6UQ3 - chains R and B of the 13 polymer chains in the assembly; structure by X-ray diffraction, 3.47 A resolution.

[Chain R]
Molecule: 11-nt RNA strand
Sequence (11 nucleotides; each row starts with the number of its first residue):
     1 AUCGAGAGGA U
Disordered / not traced: 1
Ion coordination: Mg2+: U11 (shared with 2 residues of chain A)

[Chain B]
Name: DNA-directed RNA polymerase II subunit RPB2
From: Saccharomyces cerevisiae (strain ATCC 204508 / S288c)
Notes: EC 2.7.7.6
UniProtKB: P08518 (RPB2_YEAST); residue numbers follow UniProt; this construct covers 1-1224
Chain sequence (1224 residues; each row starts with the number of its first residue):
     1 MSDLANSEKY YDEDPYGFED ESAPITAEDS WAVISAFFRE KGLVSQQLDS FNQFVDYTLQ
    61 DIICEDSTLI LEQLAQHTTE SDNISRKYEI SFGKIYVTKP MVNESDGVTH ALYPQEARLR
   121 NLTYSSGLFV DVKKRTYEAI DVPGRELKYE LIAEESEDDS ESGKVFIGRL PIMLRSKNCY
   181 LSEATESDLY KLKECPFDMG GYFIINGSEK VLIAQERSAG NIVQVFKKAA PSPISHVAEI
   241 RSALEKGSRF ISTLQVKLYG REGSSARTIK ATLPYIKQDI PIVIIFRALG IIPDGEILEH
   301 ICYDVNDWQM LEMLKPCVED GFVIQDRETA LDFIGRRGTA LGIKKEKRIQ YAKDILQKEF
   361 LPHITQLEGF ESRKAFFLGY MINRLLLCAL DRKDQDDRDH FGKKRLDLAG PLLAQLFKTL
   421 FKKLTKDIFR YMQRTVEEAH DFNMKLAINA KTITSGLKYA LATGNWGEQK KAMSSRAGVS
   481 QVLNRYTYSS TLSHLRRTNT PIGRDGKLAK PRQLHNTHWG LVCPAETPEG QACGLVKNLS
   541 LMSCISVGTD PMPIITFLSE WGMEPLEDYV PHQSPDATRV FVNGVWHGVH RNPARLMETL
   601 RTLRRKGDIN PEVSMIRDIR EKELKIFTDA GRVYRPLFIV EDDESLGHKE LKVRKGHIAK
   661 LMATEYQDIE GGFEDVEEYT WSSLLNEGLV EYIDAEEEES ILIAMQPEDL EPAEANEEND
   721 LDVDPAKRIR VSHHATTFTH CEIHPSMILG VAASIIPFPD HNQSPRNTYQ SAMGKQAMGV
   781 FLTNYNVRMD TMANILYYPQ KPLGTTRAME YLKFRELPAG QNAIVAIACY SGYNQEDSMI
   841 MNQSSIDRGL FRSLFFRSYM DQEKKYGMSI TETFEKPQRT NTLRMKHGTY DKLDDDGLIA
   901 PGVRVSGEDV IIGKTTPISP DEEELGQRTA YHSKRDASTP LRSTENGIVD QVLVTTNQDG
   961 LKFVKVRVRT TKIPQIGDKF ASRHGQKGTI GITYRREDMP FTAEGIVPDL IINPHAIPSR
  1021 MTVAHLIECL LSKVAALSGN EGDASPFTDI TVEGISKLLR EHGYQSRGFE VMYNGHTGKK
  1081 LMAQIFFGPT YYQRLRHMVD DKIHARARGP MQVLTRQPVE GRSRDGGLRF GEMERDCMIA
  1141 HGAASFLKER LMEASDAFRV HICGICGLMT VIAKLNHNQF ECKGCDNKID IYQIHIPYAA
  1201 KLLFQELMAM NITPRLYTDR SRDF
Disordered / not traced: 1-19, 76-85, 139-161, 338-344, 439-445, 503-508, 644-646, 669-675, 715-720, 920-929, 1222-1224
Ion coordination: Zn2+: Cys1163, Cys1166, Cys1182, Cys1185
Ligand contacts: pyrophosphate (PPV): Arg766, Ser1019, Arg1020

[Interface between chain R and chain B]
Residue-residue contacts (10; chain R residue first):
  U2(R) with Arg1124(B), salt bridge to the phosphate
  A5(R) with Asn465(B), sugar contact
  G6(R) with Gln481(B), hydrogen bond to the sugar
  G8(R) with Gln531(B), hydrogen bond to the base; Gln776(B), hydrogen bond to the phosphate
  G9(R) with Gln776(B), hydrogen bond to the phosphate; Lys979(B), hydrogen bond to the phosphate; His1097(B), sugar contact
  A10(R) with Lys979(B), salt bridge to the phosphate; Lys987(B), phosphate contact
Interface residues without a listed pair, chain B (13 interface residues in all): Thr463, Ala477, Gly478, Glu529, Ala772

[Summary]
The interface between chain R and chain B involves 6 residues on one side and 13 on the other; the contacts
include 5 hydrogen bonds and 2 salt bridges. Polar contacts include G8(R)-Gln531(B), G6(R)-Gln481(B) and
G8(R)-Gln776(B). Ligands of chain B: pyrophosphate.
Chain R is an 11-nt RNA strand and chain B is DNA-directed RNA polymerase II subunit RPB2 (Saccharomyces
cerevisiae (strain ATCC 204508 / S288c)); the structure, RNA polymerase II elongation complex with
5-guanidinohydantoin lesion in state 5, was determined by X-ray diffraction (same publication as 6UPX, 6UPY,
6UPZ, 6UQ0, 6UQ1 and 6UQ2).
